1A2C - chains H and J of the 4 polymer chains in the assembly; structure by X-ray diffraction, 2.10 A resolution.

== Chain H ==
Protein: Thrombin heavy chain
From: Homo sapiens
Notes: EC 3.4.21.5
UniProt: P00734 (THRB_HUMAN); the construct lacks a stretch of the UniProt sequence and is renumbered around it, so the offset changes along the chain: 16-36 = UniProt 364-384; 37-60 = UniProt 386-409; 61-77 = UniProt 419-435; 78-97 = UniProt 437-456; 7 more segments
Sequence (259 residues; each row starts with the number of its first residue; note: 3 numbers in that range are skipped by the numbering (no residue carries them; nothing is unmodelled there); a row labelled like 60A-60I holds insertion residues (60A, then the next letters in order)):
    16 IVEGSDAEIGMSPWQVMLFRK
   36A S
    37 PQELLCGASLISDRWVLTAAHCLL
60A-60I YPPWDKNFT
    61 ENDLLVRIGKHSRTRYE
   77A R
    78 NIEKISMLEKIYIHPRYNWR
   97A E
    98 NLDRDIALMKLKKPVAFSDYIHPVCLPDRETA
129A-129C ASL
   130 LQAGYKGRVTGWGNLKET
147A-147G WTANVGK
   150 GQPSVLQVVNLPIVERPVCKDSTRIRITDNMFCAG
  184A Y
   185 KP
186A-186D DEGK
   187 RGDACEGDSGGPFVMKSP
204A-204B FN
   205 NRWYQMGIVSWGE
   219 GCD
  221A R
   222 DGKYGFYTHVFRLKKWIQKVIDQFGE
Unresolved in the structure: 147A-147G
Disulfides: Cys42-Cys58, Cys168-Cys182, Cys191-Cys220
Metal / ion sites: Na+: Arg221A, Lys224

== Chain J ==
Protein: Aeruginosin 298-A
From: Microcystis aeruginosa
Sequence (4 residues; each row starts with the number of its first residue):
     1 XLPR
Modified positions: 34H ((2R)-2-hydroxy-3-(4-hydroxyphenyl)propanoic acid) at position 1; Pro3 ((2S,3aS,6R,7aS)-6-hydroxyoctahydro-1H-indole-2-carboxylic acid; PRJ); Arg4 (n-(4-amino-5-hydroxy-pentyl)-guanidine; OAR)

== Chain H / chain J interface ==
Residue-residue contacts (25):
  His57(H) - Arg4(J)  hydrogen bond (side chain-backbone)
  Tyr60A(H) - Pro3(J)
  Trp60D(H) - Pro3(J)
  Leu99(H) - Pro3(J)
  Ile174(H) - Leu2(J)  hydrophobic
  Asp189(H) - Arg4(J)
  Ala190(H) - Arg4(J)
  Cys191(H) - Arg4(J)
  Glu192(H) - Arg4(J)
  Ser195(H) - Arg4(J)  hydrogen bond (side chain-backbone)
  Ser214(H) - Pro3(J)
  Ser214(H) - Arg4(J)  hydrogen bond (backbone-backbone)
  Trp215(H) - Leu2(J)
  Trp215(H) - Pro3(J)
  Trp215(H) - Arg4(J)
  Gly216(H) - 34H_1(J)
  Gly216(H) - Leu2(J)  hydrogen bond (backbone-backbone)
  Gly216(H) - Arg4(J)
  Glu217(H) - 34H_1(J)
  Glu217(H) - Leu2(J)
  Gly219(H) - 34H_1(J)
  Gly219(H) - Arg4(J)
  Cys220(H) - Arg4(J)
  Arg221A(H) - 34H_1(J)
  Gly226(H) - Arg4(J)
Interface residues without a listed pair, chain H (20 interface residues in all): Gly193, Val213

== In short ==
20 residues of chain H face 4 of chain J across their interface; the contacts include 4 hydrogen bonds. Polar
pairs include His57(H)-Arg4(J), Ser195(H)-Arg4(J) and Ser214(H)-Arg4(J). The Na+ site is built by Arg221A(H)
and Lys224(H).
Chain H is Thrombin heavy chain (Homo sapiens) and chain J is Aeruginosin 298-A (Microcystis aeruginosa); the
structure, Structure of thrombin inhibited by AERUGINOSIN298-A from a BLUE-GREEN ALGA, was determined by X-ray
diffraction.
